PDB entry 1JXP | X-ray diffraction, 2.20 A resolution | chains A and B of the 4 polymer chains in the assembly

== Chain A (and B) ==
Name: NS3 serine protease
Organism: Hepatitis C virus (isolate BK)
Notes: chain B of this document is another copy of the same molecule, construct and numbering; everything in this record applies to it too
UniProt: P26663 (POLG_HCVBK); residues 1-180 here correspond to UniProt positions 1026-1205 (UniProt number = residue number + 1025)
Chain sequence (186 residues; row label = number of the first residue in the row):
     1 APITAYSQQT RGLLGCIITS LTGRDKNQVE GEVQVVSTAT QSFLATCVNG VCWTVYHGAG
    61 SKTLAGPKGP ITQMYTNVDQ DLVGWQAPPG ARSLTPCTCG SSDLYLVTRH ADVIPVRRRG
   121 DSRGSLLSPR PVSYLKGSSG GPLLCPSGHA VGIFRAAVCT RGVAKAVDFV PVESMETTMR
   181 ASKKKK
Disordered / not traced: 1-2, 180-186
Differences from the reference sequence: conflict Ser-7 (Ala1033 in P26663), Ile-18 (Val1044 in P26663), Tyr-56 (Phe1082 in P26663), Gln-86 (His1112 in P26663), Ser-122 (Gly1148 in P26663), Val-170 (Ile1196 in P26663)
Metal / ion sites: Zn2+: Cys-97, Cys-99, Cys-145
Reported in the primary citation:
  - catalytic residues: His-57, Asp-81, Ser-139

== Interface between chain A and chain B ==
Contacting residue pairs - 27 pairs, chain A then chain B:
  Gln-9(A) / Lys-62(B)
  Leu-13(A) / Leu-13(B)  hydrophobic
  Leu-13(A) / Ala-39(B)
  Leu-14(A) / Ile-17(B)  hydrophobic
  Thr-40(A) / Lys-136(B)  hydrogen bond (backbone-side chain)
  Ser-42(A) / Thr-40(B)
  Arg-109(A) / Gln-41(B)
  His-110(A) / Tyr-56(B)  hydrogen bond (side chain-backbone)
  His-110(A) / His-57(B)  hydrogen bond (side chain-backbone)
  His-110(A) / Gly-60(B)
  Asp-112(A) / Tyr-56(B)  hydrogen bond
  Arg-130(A) / Asp-79(B)  salt bridge
  Pro-131(A) / Asp-79(B)
  Pro-131(A) / Asp-81(B)
  Pro-131(A) / Arg-155(B)
  Pro-131(A) / Asp-168(B)
  Ser-133(A) / His-57(B)  hydrogen bond (backbone-side chain)
  Ser-133(A) / Asp-81(B)  hydrogen bond
  Ser-133(A) / Arg-155(B)
  Ser-133(A) / Ala-156(B)
  Tyr-134(A) / Tyr-56(B)  hydrophobic
  Tyr-134(A) / Val-78(B)
  Tyr-134(A) / Asp-81(B)
  Lys-136(A) / His-57(B)
  Arg-161(A) / Arg-123(B)
  Arg-161(A) / Val-158(B)
  Gly-162(A) / Val-158(B)
Also at the interface, not in a pair above, chain A (19 interface residues in all): Gly-12, Ile-17, Ser-37, Val-132
Also at the interface, not in a pair above, chain B (19 interface residues in all): Gln-80

== Summary ==
Chain A and chain B each contribute 19 residues to their interface; the contacts include 6 hydrogen bonds and
1 salt bridge. Polar contacts include Arg-130(A)/Asp-79(B), Thr-40(A)/Lys-136(B) and His-110(A)/Tyr-56(B).
Cys-97(A), Cys-99(A) and Cys-145(A) form the Zn2+ site. From the paper: catalytic residues His-57(A),
Asp-81(A) and Ser-139(A).
Chain A and chain B are both NS3 serine protease (Hepatitis C virus (isolate BK)); the structure, Bk strain
hepatitis C virus (hcv) NS3-NS4A, was determined by X-ray diffraction, deposited together with 1NS3.
